PDB entry 7PTJ | X-ray diffraction, 2.10 A resolution | chains A and C of the 4 polymer chains in the assembly

== Chain A (and C) ==
Molecule: Choline sulfatase
Organism: Rhizobium meliloti
Notes: EC 3.1.6.6; chain C of this document is another copy of the same molecule, construct and numbering; everything in this record applies to it too
UniProt: A0A410NSD4 (A0A410NSD4_RHIML); residue numbers follow UniProt; this construct covers 1-512
Sequence (520 residues; row label = number of the first residue in the row):
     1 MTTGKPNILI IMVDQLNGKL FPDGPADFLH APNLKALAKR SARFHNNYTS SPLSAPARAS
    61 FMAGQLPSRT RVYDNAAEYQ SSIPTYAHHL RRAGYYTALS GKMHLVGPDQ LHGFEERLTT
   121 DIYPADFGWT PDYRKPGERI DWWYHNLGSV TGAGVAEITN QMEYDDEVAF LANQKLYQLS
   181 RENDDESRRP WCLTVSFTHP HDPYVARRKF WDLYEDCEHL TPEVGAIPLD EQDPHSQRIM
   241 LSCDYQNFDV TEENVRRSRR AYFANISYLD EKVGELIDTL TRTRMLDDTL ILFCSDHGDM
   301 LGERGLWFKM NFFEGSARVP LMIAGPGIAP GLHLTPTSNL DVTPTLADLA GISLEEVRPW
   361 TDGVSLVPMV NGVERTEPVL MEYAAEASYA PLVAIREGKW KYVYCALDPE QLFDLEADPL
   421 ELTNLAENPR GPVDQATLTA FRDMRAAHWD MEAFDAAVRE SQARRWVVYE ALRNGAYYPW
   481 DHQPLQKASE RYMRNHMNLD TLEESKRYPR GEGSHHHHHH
Disordered / not traced: 1, 515-520 (chain C: 1-3, 515-520)
Sequence notes: engineered mutation Ser54 (Cys in A0A410NSD4); expression tag (513-520)
Bound ions: Ca2+: Asp14, Ser54, Asp296
Reported in the primary citation:
  - binding site for the ligand EPE: Ser54, Asn75, Trp129, His145, Asn146, His201, Lys309
  - conformationally variable residues (order/disorder transition, side-chain flip): Lys102, Tyr123, Asp500
  - catalytic residues: His104 (proposed by the authors, not directly observed)
  - mutagenesis - C54S (below 1%): decreased catalytic activity

== Interface between chain A and chain C ==
Pairs across the interface (17):
  Asp27(A) - Glu231(C)
  Ala36(A) - Leu422(C)
  Lys39(A) - Val224(C)
  Lys39(A) - Gly225(C)  hydrogen bond (backbone-backbone)
  Lys39(A) - Ile227(C)
  Lys39(A) - Glu231(C)  salt bridge
  Arg40(A) - Glu223(C)
  Thr281(A) - Glu416(C)
  Thr281(A) - Ala417(C)
  Ala329(A) - Thr221(C)
  Ala329(A) - Glu252(C)
  Ala329(A) - Arg256(C)
  Pro330(A) - Pro222(C)
  Pro330(A) - Gly225(C)
  Pro330(A) - Glu252(C)
  Val370(A) - Arg256(C)
  Asn371(A) - Arg256(C)  hydrogen bond
Interface residues without a listed pair, chain A (10 interface residues in all): Gly327
Interface residues without a listed pair, chain C (14 interface residues in all): Glu218, Leu420

== Overview ==
The interface between chain A and chain C involves 10 residues on one side and 14 on the other, with 2
hydrogen bonds and 1 salt bridge. Among the polar pairs are Lys39(A)-Glu231(C), Asn371(A)-Arg256(C) and
Lys39(A)-Gly225(C). From the paper: the catalytic residue His104(A); C54S of chain A reduces catalytic
activity.
Both chains are Choline sulfatase (Rhizobium meliloti). Entry 7PTJ (C54S mutant of choline-sulfatase from E.
meliloti CECT4857 bound to HEPES) was determined by X-ray diffraction, deposited together with 7PTH, 6G5Z and
6G60.
